Entry 4O6N (X-ray diffraction, 2.10 A resolution); this record covers chains A and B.

== Chain A (and B) ==
Protein: AF2299, a CDP-alcohol phosphotransferase
Organism: Archaeoglobus fulgidus
Notes: chain B of this document is another copy of the same molecule, construct and numbering; everything in this record applies to it too
Reference sequence: O27985 (O27985_ARCFU); numbering as in UniProt (aligned over 1-344)
Amino-acid sequence (372 residues; each row starts with the number of its first residue; numbers below 1 keep their minus sign (Met-27 is residue -27)):
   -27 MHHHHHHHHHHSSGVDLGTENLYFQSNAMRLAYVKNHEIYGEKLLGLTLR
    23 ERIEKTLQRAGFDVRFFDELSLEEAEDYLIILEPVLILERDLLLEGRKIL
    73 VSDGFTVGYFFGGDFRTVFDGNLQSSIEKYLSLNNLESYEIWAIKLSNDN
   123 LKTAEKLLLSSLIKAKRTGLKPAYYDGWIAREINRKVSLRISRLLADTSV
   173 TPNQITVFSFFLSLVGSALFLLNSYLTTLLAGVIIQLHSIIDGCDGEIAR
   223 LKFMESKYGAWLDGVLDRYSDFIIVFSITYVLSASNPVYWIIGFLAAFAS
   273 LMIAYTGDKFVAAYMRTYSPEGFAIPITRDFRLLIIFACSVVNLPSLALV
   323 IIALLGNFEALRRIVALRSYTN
Disordered / not traced: -27 to 0, 136-146 (chain B: -27 to 0, 342-344)
Differences from the reference sequence: expression tag (-27 to 0)
Ion coordination: Ca2+ site 1: Asp214, Asp217, Asp235 (together with CDP); Ca2+ site 2: Asp214, Asp235, Asp239
Residues lining bound ligands:
  - CDP (cytidine-5'-diphosphate): Arg157, Pro174, Asn175, Thr178, Asp214, Gly215, Asp217, Gly218, Glu219, Ala221, Arg222, Met226, Glu227, Ser228, Gly231, Ala232, Asp235
  - MPG ([(Z)-octadec-9-enyl] (2R)-2,3-bis(oxidanyl)propanoate), molecule 1: Ile163, Leu167, Val172, Gln176, Phe180
  - MPG, molecule 2: Gln176, Val179, Phe180
  - MPG, molecule 3: Val179, Phe182, Tyr230, Leu234, Leu238
From the paper describing this entry:
  - binding site for CDP: Thr178, Ala221, Arg222, Ser228, Gly231
  - catalytic residues: Asp239 (proposed by the authors, not directly observed)

== Interface between chain A and chain B ==
Pairs across the interface (76; chain A residue first):
  Lys229(A) with Ala285(B); Tyr286(B)
  Tyr230(A) with Tyr286(B), hydrogen bond (backbone-side chain); Ile336(B), hydrogen bond (side chain-backbone); Leu339(B); Arg340(B)
  Ala232(A) with Lys281(B)
  Trp233(A) with Thr278(B), hydrogen bond (side chain-backbone); Lys281(B); Phe282(B); Arg335(B); Ile336(B), hydrophobic; Leu339(B)
  Gly236(A) with Tyr277(B)
  Val237(A) with Met274(B), hydrophobic; Tyr277(B), hydrophobic
  Arg240(A) with Phe270(B); Met274(B); Tyr277(B), hydrogen bond
  Tyr241(A) with Phe270(B), hydrophobic; Met274(B), hydrophobic; Ala332(B); Leu333(B); Ile336(B), hydrophobic
  Phe244(A) with Phe266(B), hydrophobic; Phe270(B), hydrophobic
  Phe248(A) with Ile263(B), hydrophobic
  Tyr252(A) with Ile263(B), hydrophobic
  Trp262(A) with Trp262(B); Phe266(B), hydrophobic
  Ile263(A) with Phe248(B), hydrophobic
  Gly265(A) with Phe266(B)
  Phe266(A) with Phe244(B), hydrophobic; Phe248(B), hydrophobic; Trp262(B), hydrophobic; Gly265(B); Phe266(B), hydrophobic
  Ala269(A) with Phe266(B), hydrophobic
  Phe270(A) with Arg240(B); Tyr241(B), hydrophobic; Phe244(B), hydrophobic
  Leu273(A) with Leu273(B), hydrophobic
  Met274(A) with Val237(B), hydrophobic; Arg240(B); Tyr241(B), hydrophobic
  Tyr277(A) with Gly236(B); Val237(B), hydrophobic; Arg240(B), hydrogen bond; Asp280(B), hydrogen bond
  Thr278(A) with Trp233(B), hydrogen bond (backbone-side chain)
  Asp280(A) with Tyr277(B), hydrogen bond; Lys281(B), salt bridge; Ala284(B)
  Lys281(A) with Ala232(B); Trp233(B); Asp280(B), salt bridge
  Phe282(A) with Trp233(B)
  Val283(A) with Ala284(B), hydrophobic
  Ala284(A) with Asp280(B); Val283(B), hydrophobic
  Ala285(A) with Lys229(B)
  Tyr286(A) with Lys229(B); Tyr230(B), hydrogen bond (side chain-backbone)
  Met287(A) with Met287(B), hydrophobic
  Ala332(A) with Tyr241(B)
  Arg335(A) with Trp233(B)
  Ile336(A) with Tyr230(B), hydrogen bond (backbone-side chain); Trp233(B), hydrophobic; Tyr241(B), hydrophobic
  Leu339(A) with Tyr230(B); Trp233(B)
  Arg340(A) with Tyr230(B)
  Thr343(A) with Tyr230(B)
  Asn344(A) with Ser228(B); Lys229(B); Tyr230(B)
Interface residues without a listed pair, chain A (43 interface residues in all): Leu234, Leu238, Thr251, Leu267, Ala276, Asn329, Leu333
Interface residues without a listed pair, chain B (42 interface residues in all): Ala145, Leu234, Thr251, Tyr252, Leu267, Ala269, Ala276, Asn329

== Overview ==
43 residues of chain A face 42 of chain B across their interface, with 10 hydrogen bonds and 2 salt bridges.
Polar contacts include Asp280(A)-Lys281(B), Tyr230(A)-Tyr286(B) and Tyr230(A)-Ile336(B). The paper reports the
catalytic residue Asp239(A); a binding site for CDP at Thr178(A), Ala221(A) and Arg222(A) among others.
Both chains are AF2299, a CDP-alcohol phosphotransferase (Archaeoglobus fulgidus). Entry 4O6N (Structure of
AF2299, a CDP-alcohol phosphotransferase (CDP-bound)) was determined by X-ray diffraction (same publication as
4Q7C and 4O6M).
